Entry 7VAP (electron microscopy, 3.00 A resolution); this record covers chains B and G of the 12 polymer chains in the assembly.

[Chain B]
Molecule: V-type ATP synthase alpha chain
From: Thermus thermophilus HB8
Notes: EC 7.1.2.2
Reference sequence: Q56403 (VATA_THET8); residue numbers follow UniProt; this construct covers 1-578
Sequence (578 residues; numbered 1 to 578; the number before each row is that of its first residue):
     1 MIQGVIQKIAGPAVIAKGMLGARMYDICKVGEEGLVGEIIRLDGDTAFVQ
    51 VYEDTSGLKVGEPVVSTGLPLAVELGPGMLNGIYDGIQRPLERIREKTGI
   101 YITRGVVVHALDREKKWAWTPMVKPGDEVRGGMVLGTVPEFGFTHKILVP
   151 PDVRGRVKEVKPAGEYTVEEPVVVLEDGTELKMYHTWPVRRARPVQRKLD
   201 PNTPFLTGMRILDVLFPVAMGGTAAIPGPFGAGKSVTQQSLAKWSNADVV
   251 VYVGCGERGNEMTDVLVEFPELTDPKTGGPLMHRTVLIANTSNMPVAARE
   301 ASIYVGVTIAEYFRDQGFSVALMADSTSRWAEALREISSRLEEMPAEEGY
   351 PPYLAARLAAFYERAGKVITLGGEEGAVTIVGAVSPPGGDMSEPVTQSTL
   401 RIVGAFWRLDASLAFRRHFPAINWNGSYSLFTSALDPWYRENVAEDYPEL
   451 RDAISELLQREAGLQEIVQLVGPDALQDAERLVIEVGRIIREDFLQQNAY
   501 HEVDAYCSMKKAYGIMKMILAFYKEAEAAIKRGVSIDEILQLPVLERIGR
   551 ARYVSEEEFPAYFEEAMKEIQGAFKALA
Differences from the reference sequence: conflict Ala232 (Ser in Q56403), Ser235 (Thr in Q56403)
Small-molecule neighbours: ATP (adenosine-5'-triphosphate): Pro229, Phe230, Gly231, Ala232, Gly233, Lys234, Ser235, Val236, Phe419, Pro420, Gln497, Asn498, Ala499, Tyr500

[Chain G]
Molecule: V-type ATP synthase subunit D
From: Thermus thermophilus HB8
Reference sequence: O87880 (VATD_THET8); residues 1-223 here = UniProt positions 1-223
Sequence (223 residues; each row starts with the number of its first residue):
     1 MSQVSPTRMNLLQRRGQLRLAQKGVDLLKKKRDALVAEFFGLVREAMEAR
    51 KALDQAAKEAYAALLLAQAFDGPEVVAGAALGVPPLEGVEAEVENVWGSK
   101 VPRLKATFPDGALLSPVGTPAYTLEASRAFRRYAEALIRVANTETRLKKI
   151 GEEIKKTTRRVNALEQVVIPGIRAQIRFIQQVLEQREREDTFRLKRIKGK
   201 IEAREAEEEGGRPNPQVEIGAGL
Unresolved in the structure: 1-3, 210-223

[Interface between chain B and chain G]
Contacting residue pairs - 9 pairs, chain B then chain G:
  Glu342(B) - Lys195(G)
  Glu342(B) - Lys198(G)  salt bridge
  Met344(B) - Phe192(G)  hydrophobic
  Pro345(B) - Arg188(G)
  Glu347(B) - Glu184(G)
  Glu347(B) - Arg188(G)
  Leu470(B) - Arg32(G)
  Leu470(B) - Val36(G)
  Val471(B) - Phe40(G)  hydrophobic
Other interface residues (no listed pair), chain B (8 interface residues in all): Glu348, Gln469
Other interface residues (no listed pair), chain G (10 interface residues in all): Asp33, Thr191

[In short]
Chain B and chain G form an interface of 8 and 10 residues respectively, with 1 salt bridge. Its one
salt-bridged contact is Glu342(B)-Lys198(G). Bound to chain B: ATP.
Here chain B is V-type ATP synthase alpha chain and chain G is V-type ATP synthase subunit D, both from
Thermus thermophilus HB8. Entry 7VAP (V1EG of V/A-ATPase from Thermus thermophilus, high ATP, state2-2) was
determined by electron microscopy together with 7VAI, 7VAJ, 7VAK, 7VAL, 7VAM, 7VAN and 11 further entries from
the same study.
